PDB entry 6EF2 | electron microscopy, 4.27 A resolution (low resolution: residue-level contacts below are approximate; hydrogen-bond / salt-bridge calls are withheld) | chains F and M of the 14 polymer chains in the assembly

# Chain F
Molecule: Proteasome subunit alpha type-6
Organism: Saccharomyces cerevisiae (strain ATCC 204508 / S288c)
Notes: EC 3.4.25.1
UniProt: P40302 (PSA6_YEAST); numbering as in UniProt (aligned over 3-234)
Chain sequence (232 residues; row label = number of the first residue in the row):
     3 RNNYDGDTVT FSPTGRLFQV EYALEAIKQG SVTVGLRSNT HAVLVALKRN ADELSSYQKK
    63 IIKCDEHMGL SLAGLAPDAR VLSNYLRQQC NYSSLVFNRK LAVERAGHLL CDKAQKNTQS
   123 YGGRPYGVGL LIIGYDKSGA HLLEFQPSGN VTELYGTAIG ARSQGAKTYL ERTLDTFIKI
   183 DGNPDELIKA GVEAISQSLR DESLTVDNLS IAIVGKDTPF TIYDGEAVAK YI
UniProt features mapped onto this chain:
  - modified residue: S14 (Phosphoserine)
  - cross-link: K191 (Glycyl lysine isopeptide (Lys-Gly) (interchain with G-Cter in ubiquitin))

# Chain M
Molecule: 26S proteasome regulatory subunit 6A
Organism: Saccharomyces cerevisiae (strain ATCC 204508 / S288c)
UniProt: P33297 (PRS6A_YEAST); residues 165-434 here = UniProt positions 165-434
Chain sequence (270 residues; each row starts with the number of its first residue):
   165 SRVKAMEVDE KPTETYSDVG GLDKQIEELV EAIVLPMKRA DKFKDMGIRA PKGALMYGPP
   225 GTGKTLLARA CAAQTNATFL KLAAPQLVQM YIGEGAKLVR DAFALAKEKA PTIIFIDELD
   285 AIGTKRFDSE KSGDREVQRT MLELLNQLDG FSSDDRVKVL AATNRVDVLD PALLRSGRLD
   345 RKIEFPLPSE DSRAQILQIH SRKMTTDDDI NWQELARSTD EFNGAQLKAV TVEAGMIALR
   405 NGQSSVKHED FVEGISEVQA RKSKSVSFYA
Residues lining bound ligands: ATP (adenosine-5'-triphosphate): D182, V183, G184, L186, P224, G225, T226, G227, K228, T229, L230, E282, N328, I360, H364, G388, A389, K392
UniProt features mapped onto this chain:
  - binding site (ATP): G222 to T229
  - modified residue: Y180 (Phosphotyrosine)

# Interface between chain F and chain M
Contacting residue pairs - 23 pairs, chain F then chain M:
  R18(F) - D384(M)
  Q31(F) - S429(M)
  Q31(F) - Y433(M)
  G32(F) - A434(M)
  S33(F) - A434(M)
  R51(F) - S429(M)
  R51(F) - V430(M)
  R51(F) - A434(M)
  Q60(F) - Y433(M)
  Q60(F) - A434(M)
  K62(F) - A434(M)
  L74(F) - A434(M)
  A75(F) - A434(M)
  G76(F) - Y433(M)
  G76(F) - A434(M)
  L77(F) - F432(M)
  L77(F) - Y433(M)
  R164(F) - E413(M)
  Q166(F) - N375(M)
  Q166(F) - E378(M)
  Q166(F) - H412(M)
  T170(F) - D373(M)
  R202(F) - E413(M)
Interface residues without a listed pair, chain F (16 interface residues in all): A78
Interface residues without a listed pair, chain M (14 interface residues in all): N405, E417, S427

# Overview
Chain F and chain M form an interface of 16 and 14 residues respectively. Chain M binds ATP. From UniProt: 8
ATP-binding residues on chain M.
Here chain F is Proteasome subunit alpha type-6 and chain M is 26S proteasome regulatory subunit 6A, both from
Saccharomyces cerevisiae (strain ATCC 204508 / S288c). Entry 6EF2 (Yeast 26S proteasome bound to ubiquitinated
substrate (5T motor state)) was determined by electron microscopy (same publication as 6EF0 and 6EF1).
